Entry 6ORN (electron microscopy, 4.05 A resolution (low resolution: residue-level contacts below are approximate; hydrogen-bond / salt-bridge calls are withheld)); this record covers chains J and Q of the 12 polymer chains in the assembly.

# Chain J (and Q)
Protein: RC1 variant of HIV-1 Env glycoprotein gp41
Source organism: Human immunodeficiency virus 1
Notes: chain Q of this document is another copy of the same molecule, construct and numbering; everything in this record applies to it too
Amino-acid sequence (153 residues; numbered 512 to 664; the number before each row is that of its first residue):
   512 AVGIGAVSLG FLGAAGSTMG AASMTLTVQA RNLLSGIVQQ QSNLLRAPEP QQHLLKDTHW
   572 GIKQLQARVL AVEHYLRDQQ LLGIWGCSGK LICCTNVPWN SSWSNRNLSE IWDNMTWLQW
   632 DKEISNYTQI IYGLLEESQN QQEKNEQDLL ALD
Disordered / not traced: 512-517, 547-569
Disulfides: Cys598-Cys604
Covalently attached groups: N-acetylglucosamine (NAG) linked to Asn611, Asn618, Asn637

# How chain J and chain Q interact
Contacting residue pairs - 10 pairs, chain J then chain Q:
  Met535(J) - Gln652(Q)
  Thr538(J) - Glu647(Q)
  Thr538(J) - Gln652(Q)
  Ala541(J) - Gln591(Q)
  Arg542(J) - Glu647(Q)
  Leu545(J) - Arg588(Q)
  Tyr586(J) - Leu587(Q)
  Tyr586(J) - Gln591(Q)
  Leu602(J) - Ile595(Q)
  Leu602(J) - Lys655(Q)
Interface residues without a listed pair, chain J (17 interface residues in all): Thr536, Leu537, Ile573, Leu576, Arg579, Val580, Leu587, Gly600, Lys601, Ile603
Interface residues without a listed pair, chain Q (15 interface residues in all): Ile573, Leu576, Gln577, Val580, Glu584, Gly594, Ser599, Gln658

# In short
17 residues of chain J face 15 of chain Q across their interface. Covalently linked N-acetylglucosamine: at
Asn611(J), Asn618(J) and Asn637(J).
Chain J and chain Q are both RC1 variant of HIV-1 Env glycoprotein gp41 (Human immunodeficiency virus 1); the
structure, Modified BG505 SOSIP-based immunogen RC1 in complex with the elicited V3-glycan patch bNAb 10-1074,
was determined by electron microscopy (same publication as 6ORP and 6ORQ).
